7P4Y - chains B and C of the 3 polymer chains in the assembly; structure by X-ray diffraction, 2.30 A resolution.

Chain B (and C):
Molecule: GlnK2 from Methanothermococcus thermolithotrophicus
Source organism: Methanothermococcus thermolithotrophicus DSM 2095
Notes: chain C of this document is another copy of the same molecule, construct and numbering; everything in this record applies to it too
Amino-acid sequence (132 residues; row label = number of the first residue in the row; numbers below 1 keep their minus sign (Met-19 is residue -19)):
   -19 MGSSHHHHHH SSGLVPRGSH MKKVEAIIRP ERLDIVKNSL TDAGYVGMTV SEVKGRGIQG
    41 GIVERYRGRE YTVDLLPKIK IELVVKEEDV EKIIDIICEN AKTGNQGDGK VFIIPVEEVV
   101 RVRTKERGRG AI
Not modelled in the structure: -19 to -3, 37-54 (chain C: -19 to -2, 37-53)

How chain B and chain C interact:
Pairs across the interface (47):
  Lys2(B) with Glu97(C), salt bridge
  Glu5(B) with Lys3(C), salt bridge
  Ile7(B) with Thr29(C)
  Val33(B) with Thr29(C); Val30(C); Ser31(C)
  Lys34(B) with Thr29(C); Val30(C), hydrogen bond (backbone-backbone)
  Gly35(B) with Met28(C)
  Arg36(B) with Val26(C); Gly27(C); Met28(C)
  Leu55(B) with Val30(C), hydrophobic
  Lys60(B) with Glu62(C), salt bridge
  Glu71(B) with Arg107(C), salt bridge
  Ile74(B) with Lys105(C); Arg107(C)
  Asp75(B) with Lys105(C), salt bridge
  Cys78(B) with Val100(C), hydrophobic; Val102(C); Lys105(C)
  Ala81(B) with Val102(C)
  Lys82(B) with Val102(C)
  Gly84(B) with Arg103(C)
  Asn85(B) with Arg103(C), hydrogen bond (backbone-side chain)
  Gln86(B) with Arg103(C), hydrogen bond
  Asp88(B) with Val102(C); Arg103(C)
  Gly89(B) with Val102(C), hydrogen bond (backbone-backbone)
  Lys90(B) with Val100(C); Arg101(C); Ala111(C); Ile112(C), hydrogen bond (side chain-backbone)
  Val91(B) with Glu98(C); Val99(C); Val100(C), hydrogen bond (backbone-backbone); Val102(C), hydrophobic
  Phe92(B) with Val64(C), hydrophobic; Glu98(C)
  Ile93(B) with Val96(C); Glu97(C), hydrogen bond (backbone-backbone); Glu98(C), hydrogen bond (backbone-backbone)
  Ile94(B) with Lys3(C); Ile94(C), hydrophobic; Pro95(C)
  Pro95(B) with Pro95(C); Glu97(C)
Also at the interface, not in a pair above, chain C (25 interface residues in all): Lys17, Lys60

In short:
26 residues of chain B face 25 of chain C across their interface; the contacts include 8 hydrogen bonds and 5
salt bridges. Among the polar pairs are Lys2(B)-Glu97(C), Glu5(B)-Lys3(C) and Lys60(B)-Glu62(C).
Chain B and chain C are both GlnK2 from Methanothermococcus thermolithotrophicus (Methanothermococcus
thermolithotrophicus DSM 2095); the structure, GlnK2 from Methanothermococcus thermolithotrophicus in the apo
state at a resolution of 2.3 A, was determined by X-ray diffraction (same publication as 7P4V, 7P50 and 7P52).
